4OI9 - chain A; structure by X-ray diffraction, 2.50 A resolution.

Chain A:
Molecule: Intercellular adhesion molecule 5
From: Homo sapiens
Notes: fragment: d1-d4
Reference sequence: Q9UMF0 (ICAM5_HUMAN); residues 1-378 here correspond to UniProt positions 32-409 (UniProt number = residue number + 31)
Sequence (378 residues; numbered 1 to 378; the number before each row is that of its first residue):
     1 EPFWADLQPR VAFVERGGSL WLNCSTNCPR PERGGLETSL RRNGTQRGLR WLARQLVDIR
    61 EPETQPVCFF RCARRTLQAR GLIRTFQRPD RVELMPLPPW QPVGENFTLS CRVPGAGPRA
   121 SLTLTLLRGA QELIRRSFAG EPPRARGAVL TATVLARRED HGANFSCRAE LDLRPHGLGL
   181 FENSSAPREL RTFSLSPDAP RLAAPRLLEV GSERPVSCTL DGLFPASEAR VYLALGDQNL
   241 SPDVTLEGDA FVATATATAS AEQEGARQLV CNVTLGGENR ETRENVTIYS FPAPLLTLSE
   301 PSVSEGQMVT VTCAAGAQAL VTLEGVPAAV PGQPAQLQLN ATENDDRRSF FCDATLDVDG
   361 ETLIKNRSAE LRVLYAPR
Disulfide bonds: Cys-24/Cys-68, Cys-28/Cys-72, Cys-111/Cys-167, Cys-218/Cys-271, Cys-313/Cys-352
Glycans and other covalent adducts: N-acetylglucosamine (NAG) linked to Asn-23, Asn-43, Asn-106, Asn-164, Asn-183, Asn-272, Asn-285, Asn-340, Asn-366
From the paper describing this entry:
  - contacts within the chain: Phe-13/His-176, Phe-86/Leu-173, Arg-158/Asp-249 (salt bridge), Trp-100/Phe-193, Pro-102/Phe-193, Arg-158/Phe-224
  - post-translational modification sites: Asn-23, Asn-239, Asn-272, Asn-285
  - binding site for N-acetylglucosamine: Trp-51
  - self-association interface (contacts with another copy of this molecule): Arg-119, Arg-144

Summary:
N-acetylglucosamine is covalently linked to Asn-23, Asn-43, Asn-106, Asn-164, Asn-183 and Asn-272 and 3 more.
The paper reports a binding site for N-acetylglucosamine at Trp-51; modification sites Asn-23, Asn-239 and
Asn-272 among others.
Chain A is Intercellular adhesion molecule 5 (Homo sapiens); the structure, Crystal Structure of ICAM-5 D1-D4
ectodomain fragment, Space Group P21, was determined by X-ray diffraction together with 4OIA and 4OIB from the
same study.
